4FNE - chain A; structure by X-ray diffraction, 2.78 A resolution.

# Chain A
Name: Steroid receptor 2
Chain sequence (254 residues; each row starts with the number of its first residue; numbers below 1 keep their minus sign (Asn-4 is residue -4)):
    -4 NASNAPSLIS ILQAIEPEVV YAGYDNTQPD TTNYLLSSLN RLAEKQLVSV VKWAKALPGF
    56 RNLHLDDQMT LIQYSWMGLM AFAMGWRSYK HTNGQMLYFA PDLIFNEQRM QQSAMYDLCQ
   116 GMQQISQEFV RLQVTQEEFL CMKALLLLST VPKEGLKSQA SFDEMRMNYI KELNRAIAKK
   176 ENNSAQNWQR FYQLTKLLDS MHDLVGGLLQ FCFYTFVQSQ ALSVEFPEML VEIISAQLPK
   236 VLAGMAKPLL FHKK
Unresolved in the structure: -4 to -2, 247-249
Ligand contacts:
  - desoxycorticosterone (1CA): Leu31, Leu34, Asn35, Ala38, Gln41, Trp71, Met72, Met75, Ala76, Met79, Arg82, Phe94, Met110, Met117, Leu203, Phe206, Cys207, Thr210, Phe221
  - CPS (3-[(3-cholamidopropyl)dimethylammonio]-1-propanesulfonate): Phe208, Tyr209, Val212, Gln213, Leu237
What the authors report for this chain:
  - binding site for desoxycorticosterone: Asn35
  - mutagenesis - A171V: increased signaling

# In short
Ligands of chain A: desoxycorticosterone and compound CPS. From the paper: a binding site for
desoxycorticosterone at Asn35; A171V increases signaling.
Chain A is Steroid receptor 2; the structure, X-ray Crystal structure of the Ancestral 3-keto steroid receptor
- DOC complex, was determined by X-ray diffraction together with 4FN9 from the same study.
